Entry 3NG6 (X-ray diffraction, 2.20 A resolution); this record covers chains A and D of the 4 polymer chains in the assembly.

== Chain A ==
Protein: Hemoglobin subunit alpha-1
Organism: Trematomus newnesi
UniProtKB: P45718 (HBA1_TRENE); residue numbers follow UniProt; this construct covers 1-142
Amino-acid sequence (143 residues; each row starts with the number of its first residue; numbering starts at 0):
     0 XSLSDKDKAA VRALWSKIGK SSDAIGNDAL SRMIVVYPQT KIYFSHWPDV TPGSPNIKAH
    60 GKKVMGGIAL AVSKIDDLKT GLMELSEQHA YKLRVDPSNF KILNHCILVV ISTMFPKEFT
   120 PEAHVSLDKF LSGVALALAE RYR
Differences from the reference sequence: acetylation (0)
Modified positions: ACE (acetyl group) at position 0
Swiss-Prot annotation at these positions:
  - binding site (O2): H59
  - binding site (heme b): H88
  - modified residue: S1 (N-acetylserine)
Metal / ion sites: heme Fe: H59, H88
Small-molecule neighbours: heme (HEM): M32, Y42, F43, H45, H59, K62, V63, G66, I67, L84, Q87, H88, K91, L92, V94, N98, F99, L102, I106, L137

== Chain D ==
Protein: Hemoglobin subunit beta-1/2
Organism: Trematomus newnesi
UniProtKB: P45720 (HBB_TRENE); residues 1-146 here = UniProt positions 1-146
Amino-acid sequence (146 residues; each row starts with the number of its first residue):
     1 VEWTDKERSI ISDIFSHMDY DDIGPKALSR CLVVYPWTQR YFSGFGNLYN AEGIMSNANV
    61 AAHGIKVLHG LDRGMKNMDN IADAYTDLST LHSEKLHVDP DNFKLLSDCI TIVLAAKMGH
   121 AFTAETQGAF QKFLAAVVSA LGKQYH
Swiss-Prot annotation at these positions:
  - binding site (heme b): H63, H92
Metal / ion sites: heme Fe near H92 (its only coordinating residue here)
Small-molecule neighbours: heme (HEM): T38, Y41, F42, H63, K66, V67, G70, L71, R73, L88, L91, H92, L96, V98, N102, F103, L106, I110, V137, L141

== Interface between chain A and chain D ==
Contacting residue pairs (27):
  P37(A) - H146(D)
  Q38(A) - P100(D)
  K40(A) - H146(D)  hydrogen bond (side chain-backbone)
  I41(A) - R40(D)
  I41(A) - Y41(D)
  I41(A) - H97(D)
  Y42(A) - R40(D)
  Y42(A) - D99(D)  hydrogen bond
  S44(A) - H97(D)  hydrogen bond
  L92(A) - R40(D)
  R93(A) - P36(D)  hydrogen bond (side chain-backbone)
  R93(A) - W37(D)
  R93(A) - Q39(D)  hydrogen bond
  D95(A) - W37(D)  hydrogen bond
  D95(A) - D99(D)
  D95(A) - D101(D)
  D95(A) - N102(D)  hydrogen bond
  D95(A) - L105(D)
  P96(A) - W37(D)
  S97(A) - D101(D)  hydrogen bond
  N98(A) - D99(D)  hydrogen bond
  Y141(A) - P36(D)
  Y141(A) - W37(D)  hydrophobic
  R142(A) - V34(D)  hydrogen bond (side chain-backbone)
  R142(A) - Y35(D)
  R142(A) - P36(D)
  R142(A) - W37(D)
Interface residues without a listed pair, chain D (16 interface residues in all): V98, Y145
The authors on this interface:
  - specific contacts: D95(A)-D101(D) (hydrogen bond)

== Summary ==
14 residues of chain A face 16 of chain D across their interface; the contacts include 10 hydrogen bonds.
Polar pairs include K40(A)-H146(D), Y42(A)-D99(D) and S44(A)-H97(D). The paper describes a hydrogen bond
between D95(A) and D101(D). Bound to chain A: heme.
Here chain A is Hemoglobin subunit alpha-1 and chain D is Hemoglobin subunit beta-1/2, both from Trematomus
newnesi. Entry 3NG6 (The crystal structure of hemoglobin I from Trematomus newnesi in deoxygenated state
obtained through an oxidation/reduction ...) was determined by X-ray diffraction, deposited together with
3NFE.
